Entry 1HQM (X-ray diffraction, 3.30 A resolution); this record covers chains B and D of the 5 polymer chains in the assembly.

== Chain B ==
Name: DNA-directed RNA polymerase subunit alpha
From: Thermus aquaticus
Notes: EC 2.7.7.6
UniProtKB: Q9KWU8 (RPOA_THEAQ); aligned to UniProt positions 1-313 over residues 1-313 (the alignment contains insertions or deletions, so no single offset holds)
Amino-acid sequence (313 residues; numbered 1 to 313; the number before each row is that of its first residue):
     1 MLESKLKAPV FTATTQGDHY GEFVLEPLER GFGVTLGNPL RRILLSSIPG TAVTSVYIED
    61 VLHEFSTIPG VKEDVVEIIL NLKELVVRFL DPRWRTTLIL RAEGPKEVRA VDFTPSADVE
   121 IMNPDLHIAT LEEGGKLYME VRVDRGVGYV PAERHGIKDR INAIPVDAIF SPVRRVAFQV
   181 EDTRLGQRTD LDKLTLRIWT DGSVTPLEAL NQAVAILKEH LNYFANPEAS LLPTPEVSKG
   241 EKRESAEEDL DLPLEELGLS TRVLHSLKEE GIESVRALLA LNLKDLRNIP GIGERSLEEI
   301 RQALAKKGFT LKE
Not modelled in the structure: 1-2, 232-313
Construct notes: conflict Arg93 (Met94 in Q9KWU8), Trp94 (Ala95 in Q9KWU8), Arg95 (Ser96 in Q9KWU8), Val111 (Gly112 in Q9KWU8)

== Chain D ==
Name: DNA-directed RNA polymerase subunit beta'
From: Thermus aquaticus
Notes: EC 2.7.7.6
UniProtKB: Q9KWU6 (RPOC_THEAQ); the construct has insertions or renumbered stretches relative to UniProt, so the offset changes along the chain: 1-155 = UniProt 1-155; 452-946 = UniProt 452-946; 948-1525 = UniProt 947-1524
Amino-acid sequence (1265 residues; numbered 1 to 1525 plus 36 insertion-coded residues; 296 numbers in that range are skipped by the numbering (no residue carries them; nothing is unmodelled there); the number before each row is that of its first residue; X marks 36 residues of unknown identity (built as UNK)):
     1 MKKEVRKVRI ALASPEKIRS WSYGEVEKPE TINYRTLKPE RDGLFDERIF GPIKDYECAC
    61 GKYKRQRFEG KVCERCGVEV TRSIVRRYRM GHIELATPAA HIWFVKDVPS KIGTLLDLFA
   121 TELEQVLYFN KYIVLDPKGA VLDGVPVEKR QLLTD
    2U X
    3U X
    4U X
    5U X
    6U X
    7U X
    8U X
    9U X
   10U X
   20U X
   21U X
   22U X
   23U X
   24U X
   25U X
   26U X
   27U X
   28U X
   29U X
   30U X
   31U X
   32U X
   33U X
   34U X
   35U X
   36U X
   37U X
   38U X
   39U X
   40U X
   41U X
   42U X
   43U X
   44U X
   45U X
   46U X
   452 IDARMGAEAI QELLKELDLE KLERELLEEM KHPSRARRAK ARKRLEVVRA FLDSGNRPEW
   512 MILEAVPVLP PDLRPMVQVD GGRFATSDLN DLYRRLINRN NRLKKLLAQG APEIIIRNEK
   572 RMLQEAVDAV IDNGRRGSPV TNPGSERPLR SLTDILSGKQ GRFRQNLLGK RVDYSGRSVI
   632 VVGPQLKLHQ CGLPKRMALE LFKPFLLKKM EEKAFAPNVK AARRMLERQR DIKDEVWDAL
   692 EEVIHGKVVL LNRAPTLHRL GIQAFQPVLV EGQSIQLHPL VCEAFNADFD GDQMAVHVPL
   752 SSFAQAEARI QMLSAHNLLS PASGEPLAKP SRDIILGLYY ITQVRKEKKG AGMAFATPEE
   812 ALAAYERGEV ALNAPIVVAG RETSVGRLKF VFANPDEALL AVAHGLLDLQ DTVTTRYLGR
   872 RLETNPGRIL FARIVGEAVG DEKVAQELIQ MDVPQEKNSL KDLVYQAFLR LGMEKTARLL
   932 DALKYYGFTL STTSGIITIG IDDAVIPEEK QRYLEEADRK LRQIEQAYEM GFLTDRERYD
   992 QVIQLWTETT EKVTQAVFNN FEENYPFNPL YVMAQSGARG NPQQIRQLCG MRGLMQKPSG
  1052 ETFEVPVRSS FREGLTVLEY FISSHGARKG GADTALRTAD SGYLTRKLVD VAHEIVVREA
  1112 DCGTTKYISV PLFQMDEVTR TLRLRKRSDI ESGLYGRVLA REVEALGRRL EEGRYLSLED
  1172 VHFLIKAAEA GEVREVPVRS PLTCQTRYGV CQKCYGYDLS MARPVSIGEA VGVVAAESIG
  1232 EPGTQLTMRT FHTGGVAVGT DITQGLPRVI ELFEARRPKA KAVISEIDGV VRIEEGEDRL
  1292 SVFVESEGFS KEYKLPKDAR LLVKDGDYVE AGQPLTRGAI DPHQLLEAKG PEAVERYLVD
  1352 EIQKVYRAQG VKLHDKHIEI VVRQMLKYVE VTDPGDSPLL EGQVLEKWDV EALNERLIAE
  1412 GKVPVAWKPL LMGVTKSALS TKSWLSAASF QNTTHVLTEA AIAGKKDELI GLKENVILGR
  1472 LIPAGTGSDF VRFTQVVDQR TLKAIEEARK EAVEAKEKEA PRRPVRREQP GKGL
Not modelled in the structure: 1-2, 32-68, 524-535, 1242-1249, 1411-1413, 1498-1525
Construct notes: conflict Phe119 (Ser in Q9KWU6), Thr863 (Val in Q9KWU6), Thr866 (Val in Q9KWU6), Asn876 (Ser in Q9KWU6), Asn1010 (Lys1009 in Q9KWU6), Lys1117 (Asn1116 in Q9KWU6), Pro1389 (Arg1388 in Q9KWU6); insertion (947)
Metal / ion sites: Mg2+: Asp739, Asp741, Asp743; Zn2+: Cys1195, Cys1202, Cys1205
UniProt features mapped onto this chain:
  - binding site (Zn(2+)): Cys58, Cys60, Cys73, Cys76, Cys1113, Cys1195, Cys1202, Cys1205
  - binding site (Mg(2+)): Asp739, Asp741, Asp743

== Interface between chain B and chain D ==
Contacting residue pairs - 22 pairs, chain B then chain D:
  Leu45(B) - His855(D)
  Phe65(B) - Ala807(D)
  Asp74(B) - Arg872(D)  salt bridge
  Val76(B) - Arg872(D)
  Glu77(B) - Arg872(D)
  Leu80(B) - Gly837(D)
  Leu80(B) - Arg838(D)
  Leu80(B) - Leu839(D)  hydrophobic
  Lys83(B) - Leu839(D)
  Glu84(B) - Lys840(D)
  Glu84(B) - Phe841(D)  hydrogen bond (side chain-backbone)
  Glu84(B) - Phe843(D)
  Arg174(B) - Asp847(D)
  Arg175(B) - Arg884(D)
  Arg175(B) - Glu888(D)  salt bridge
  Arg184(B) - Glu692(D)
  Gln187(B) - Lys646(D)  hydrogen bond
  Gln187(B) - Asp685(D)
  Gln187(B) - Trp688(D)
  Thr189(B) - Lys646(D)
  Thr189(B) - Val721(D)
  Thr189(B) - Glu722(D)  hydrogen bond
Interface residues without a listed pair, chain B (18 interface residues in all): Ser46, Tyr149, Leu185, Arg188, Asp190
Interface residues without a listed pair, chain D (25 interface residues in all): Asp689, Leu720, Thr808, Ala844, Leu851, Ala852, Ala854

== Overview ==
The interface between chain B and chain D involves 18 residues on one side and 25 on the other; the contacts
include 3 hydrogen bonds and 2 salt bridges. Among the polar pairs are Asp74(B)-Arg872(D), Arg175(B)-Glu888(D)
and Glu84(B)-Phe841(D).
Chain B is DNA-directed RNA polymerase subunit alpha and chain D is DNA-directed RNA polymerase subunit beta',
both from Thermus aquaticus; the structure, Crystal structure of thermus aquaticus core RNA
polymerase-includes complete structure with side-chains (except for disordered regions)-further ..., was
determined by X-ray diffraction.
